6K1K - chains A and J of the 10 polymer chains in the assembly; structure by X-ray diffraction, 2.20 A resolution.

== Chain A ==
Name: Histone H3.1
Source organism: Homo sapiens
UniProt: P68431 (H31_HUMAN); residues 0-135 here correspond to UniProt positions 1-136 (UniProt number = residue number + 1)
Sequence (139 residues; numbered -3 to 135; the number before each row is that of its first residue; numbers below 1 keep their minus sign (Gly-3 is residue -3)):
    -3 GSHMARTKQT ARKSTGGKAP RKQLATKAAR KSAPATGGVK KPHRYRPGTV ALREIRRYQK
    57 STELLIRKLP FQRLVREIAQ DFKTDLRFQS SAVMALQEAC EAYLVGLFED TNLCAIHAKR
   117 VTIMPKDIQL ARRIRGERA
Disordered / not traced: -3 to 37
Sequence notes: expression tag (-3 to -1)
Metal / ion sites: Mn2+: Asp77 (shared with 1 residue of chain H)

== Chain J ==
Molecule: 145-nt DNA strand
Source organism: Homo sapiens
Sequence (145 nucleotides; each row starts with the number of its first residue; numbers below 1 keep their minus sign (DA-72 is residue -72)):
   -72 ATCACAATCC CGGTGCCGAG GCCGCTCAAT TGGTCGTAGA CAGCTCTAGC ACCGCTTAAA
   -12 CGCACGTACG GATTCCGTAC GTGCGTTTAA GCGGTGCTAG AGCTGTCTAC GACCAATTGA
    48 GCGGCCTCGG CACCGGGATT GTGAT
Metal / ion sites: Mn2+ site 1 near DG-61 (its only coordinating residue here); Mn2+ site 2 near DG-34 (its only coordinating residue here); K+: DT-26, DA-25; Mn2+ site 3 near DG-3 (its only coordinating residue here); Mn2+ site 4 near DG20 (its only coordinating residue here); Mn2+ site 5 near DG27 (its only coordinating residue here); Mn2+ site 6 near DG38 (its only coordinating residue here); Mn2+ site 7 near DG50 (its only coordinating residue here); Mn2+ site 8 near DG64 (its only coordinating residue here)

== Interface between chain A and chain J ==
Residue-residue contacts (30):
  His39(A) - DA-67(J)  sugar contact
  His39(A) - DG10(J)  sugar contact
  Arg40(A) - DG8(J)  base contact
  Arg40(A) - DT9(J)  hydrogen bond to the base
  Arg40(A) - DG10(J)  hydrogen bond to the sugar
  Tyr41(A) - DA-67(J)  sugar contact
  Tyr41(A) - DA-66(J)  sugar contact
  Tyr41(A) - DT9(J)  sugar contact
  Tyr41(A) - DG10(J)  hydrogen bond to the phosphate
  Arg42(A) - DT9(J)  phosphate contact
  Pro43(A) - DG8(J)  phosphate contact
  Pro43(A) - DT9(J)  sugar contact
  Gly44(A) - DG8(J)  hydrogen bond to the phosphate
  Gly44(A) - DT9(J)  hydrogen bond to the phosphate
  Thr45(A) - DT9(J)  hydrogen bond to the phosphate
  Val46(A) - DT9(J)  hydrogen bond to the phosphate
  Val46(A) - DG10(J)  phosphate contact
  Ala47(A) - DT9(J)  hydrogen bond to the phosphate
  Arg49(A) - DA-66(J)  hydrogen bond to the phosphate
  Arg49(A) - DT-65(J)  salt bridge to the phosphate
  Lys56(A) - DC-64(J)  salt bridge to the phosphate
  Arg63(A) - DA17(J)  hydrogen bond to the phosphate
  Arg63(A) - DG18(J)  phosphate contact
  Lys64(A) - DG18(J)  hydrogen bond to the phosphate
  Leu65(A) - DA17(J)  phosphate contact
  Leu65(A) - DG18(J)  hydrogen bond to the phosphate
  Pro66(A) - DA17(J)  sugar contact
  Arg69(A) - DA17(J)  salt bridge to the phosphate
  Arg83(A) - DA26(J)  sugar contact
  Arg83(A) - DG27(J)  salt bridge to the phosphate
Other interface residues (no listed pair), chain A (19 interface residues in all): Gln85, Thr118
Other interface residues (no listed pair), chain J (13 interface residues in all): DC7, DG29

== In short ==
19 residues of chain A face 13 of chain J across their interface; the contacts include 12 hydrogen bonds and 4
salt bridges. Polar contacts include Arg40(A)-DT9(J), Arg40(A)-DG10(J) and Tyr41(A)-DG10(J). DT-26(J) and
DA-25(J) coordinate K+.
Here chain A is Histone H3.1 and chain J is a 145-nt DNA strand, both from Homo sapiens. Entry 6K1K (Human
nucleosome core particle with H2A.X S139E variant) was determined by X-ray diffraction together with 6IPU,
6JXD, 6K1I and 6K1J from the same study.
